7R5J - chains V0 and W0 of the 101 polymer chains in the assembly; structure by electron microscopy, 50.00 A resolution (very low resolution: no residue pairs are listed; an interface is given only as per-side residue counts).

[Chain V0]
Molecule: Nuclear pore complex protein Nup214
From: Homo sapiens
UniProtKB: P35658 (NU214_HUMAN); numbering as in UniProt (aligned over 1-2090)
Sequence (2090 residues; each row starts with the number of its first residue):
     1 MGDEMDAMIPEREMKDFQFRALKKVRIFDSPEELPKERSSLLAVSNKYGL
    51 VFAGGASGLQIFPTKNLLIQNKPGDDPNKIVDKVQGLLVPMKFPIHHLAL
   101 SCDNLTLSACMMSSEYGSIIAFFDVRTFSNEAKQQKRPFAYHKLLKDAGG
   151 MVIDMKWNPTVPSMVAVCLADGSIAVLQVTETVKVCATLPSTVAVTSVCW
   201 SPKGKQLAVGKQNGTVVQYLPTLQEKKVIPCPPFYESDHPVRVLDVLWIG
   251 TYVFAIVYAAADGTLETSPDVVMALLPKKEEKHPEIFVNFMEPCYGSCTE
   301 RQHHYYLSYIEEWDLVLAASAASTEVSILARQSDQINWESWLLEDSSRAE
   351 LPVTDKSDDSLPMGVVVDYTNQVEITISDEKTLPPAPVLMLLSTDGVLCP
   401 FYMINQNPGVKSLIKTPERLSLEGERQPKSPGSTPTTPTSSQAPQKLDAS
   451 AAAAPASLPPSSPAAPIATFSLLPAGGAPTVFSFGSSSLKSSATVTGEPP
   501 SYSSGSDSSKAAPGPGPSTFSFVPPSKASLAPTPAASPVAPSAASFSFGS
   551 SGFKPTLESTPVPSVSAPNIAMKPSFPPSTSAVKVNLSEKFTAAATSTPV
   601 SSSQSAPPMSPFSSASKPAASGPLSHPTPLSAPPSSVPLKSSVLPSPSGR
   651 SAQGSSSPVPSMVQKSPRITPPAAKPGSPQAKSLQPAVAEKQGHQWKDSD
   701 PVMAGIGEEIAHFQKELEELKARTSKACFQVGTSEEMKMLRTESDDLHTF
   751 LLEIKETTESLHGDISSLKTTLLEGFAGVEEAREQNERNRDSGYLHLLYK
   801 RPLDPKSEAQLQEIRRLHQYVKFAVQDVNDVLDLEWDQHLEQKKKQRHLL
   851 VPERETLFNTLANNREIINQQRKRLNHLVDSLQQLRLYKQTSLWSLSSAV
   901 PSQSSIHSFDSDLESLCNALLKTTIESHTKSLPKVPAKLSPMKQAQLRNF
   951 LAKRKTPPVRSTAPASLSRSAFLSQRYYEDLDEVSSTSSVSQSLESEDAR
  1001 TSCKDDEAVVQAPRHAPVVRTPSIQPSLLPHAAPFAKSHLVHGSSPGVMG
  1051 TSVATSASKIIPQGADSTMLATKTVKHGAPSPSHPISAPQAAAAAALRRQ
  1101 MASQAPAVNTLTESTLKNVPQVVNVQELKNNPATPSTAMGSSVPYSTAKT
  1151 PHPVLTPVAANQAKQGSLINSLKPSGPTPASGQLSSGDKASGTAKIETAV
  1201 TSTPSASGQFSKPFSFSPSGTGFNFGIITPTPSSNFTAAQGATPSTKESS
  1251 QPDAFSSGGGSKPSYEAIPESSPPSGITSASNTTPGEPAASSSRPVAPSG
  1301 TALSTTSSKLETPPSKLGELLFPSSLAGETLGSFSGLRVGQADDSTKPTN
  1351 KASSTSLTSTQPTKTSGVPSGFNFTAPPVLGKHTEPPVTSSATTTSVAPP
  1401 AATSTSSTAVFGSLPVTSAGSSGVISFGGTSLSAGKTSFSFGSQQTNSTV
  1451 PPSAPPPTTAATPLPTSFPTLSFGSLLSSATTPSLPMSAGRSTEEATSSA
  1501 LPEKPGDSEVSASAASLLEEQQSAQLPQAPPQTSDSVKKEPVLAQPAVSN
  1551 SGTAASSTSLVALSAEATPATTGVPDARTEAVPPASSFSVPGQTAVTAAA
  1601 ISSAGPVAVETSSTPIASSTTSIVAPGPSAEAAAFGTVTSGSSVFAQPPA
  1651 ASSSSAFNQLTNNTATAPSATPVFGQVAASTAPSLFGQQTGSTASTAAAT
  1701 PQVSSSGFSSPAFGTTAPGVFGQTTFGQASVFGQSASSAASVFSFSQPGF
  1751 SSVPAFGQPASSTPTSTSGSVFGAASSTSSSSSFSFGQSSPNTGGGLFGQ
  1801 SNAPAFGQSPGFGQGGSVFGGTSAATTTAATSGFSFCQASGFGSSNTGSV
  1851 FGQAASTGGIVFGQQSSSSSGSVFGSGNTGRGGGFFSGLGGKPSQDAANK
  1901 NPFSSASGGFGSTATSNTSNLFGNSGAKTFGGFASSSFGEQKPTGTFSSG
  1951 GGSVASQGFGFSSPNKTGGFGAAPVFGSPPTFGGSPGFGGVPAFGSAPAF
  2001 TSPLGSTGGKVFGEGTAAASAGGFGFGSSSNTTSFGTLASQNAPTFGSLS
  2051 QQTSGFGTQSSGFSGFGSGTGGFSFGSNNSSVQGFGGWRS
Unresolved in the structure: 1-699, 973-2090

[Chain W0]
Molecule: Nuclear pore complex protein Nup88
From: Homo sapiens
UniProtKB: Q99567 (NUP88_HUMAN); residue numbers follow UniProt; this construct covers 1-741
Sequence (741 residues; numbered 1 to 741; the number before each row is that of its first residue):
     1 MAAAEGPVGDGELWQTWLPNHVVFLRLREGLKNQSPTEAEKPASSSLPSS
    51 PPPQLLTRNVVFGLGGELFLWDGEDSSFLVVRLRGPSGGGEEPALSQYQR
   101 LLCINPPLFEIYQVLLSPTQHHVALIGIKGLMVLELPKRWGKNSEFEGGK
   151 STVNCSTTPVAERFFTSSTSLTLKHAAWYPSEILDPHVVLLTSDNVIRIY
   201 SLREPQTPTNVIILSEAEEESLVLNKGRAYTASLGETAVAFDFGPLAAVP
   251 KTLFGQNGKDEVVAYPLYILYENGETFLTYISLLHSPGNIGKLLGPLPMH
   301 PAAEDNYGYDACAVLCLPCVPNILVIATESGMLYHCVVLEGEEEDDHTSE
   351 KSWDSRIDLIPSLYVFECVELELALKLASGEDDPFDSDFSCPVKLHRDPK
   401 CPSRYHCTHEAGVHSVGLTWIHKLHKFLGSDEEDKDSLQELSTEQKCFVE
   451 HILCTKPLPCRQPAPIRGFWIVPDILGPTMICITSTYECLIWPLLSTVHP
   501 ASPPLLCTREDVEVAESPLRVLAETPDSFEKHIRSILQRSVANPAFLKAS
   551 EKDIAPPPEECLQLLSRATQVFREQYILKQDLAKEEIQRRVKLLCDQKKK
   601 QLEDLSYCREERKSLREMAERLADKYEEAKEKQEDIMNRMKKLLHSFHSE
   651 LPVLSDSERDMKKELQLIPDQLRHLGNAIKQVTMKKDYQQQKMEKVLSLP
   701 KPTIILSAYQRKCIQSILKEEGEHIREMVKQINDIRNHVNF
Unresolved in the structure: 1-6

[Interface between chain V0 and chain W0]
At this resolution (50 A) residue pairs are not listed: 116 residues of chain V0 and 125 of chain W0 lie at the interface.

[Overview]
The interface between chain V0 and chain W0 involves 116 residues on one side and 125 on the other.
Here chain V0 is Nuclear pore complex protein Nup214 and chain W0 is Nuclear pore complex protein Nup88, both
from Homo sapiens. Entry 7R5J (Human nuclear pore complex (dilated)) was determined by electron microscopy
together with 7R5K and 7R1Y from the same study.
